Entry 9IV7 (X-ray diffraction, 2.50 A resolution); this record covers chains E and H of the 8 polymer chains in the assembly.

[Chain E]
Name: Carboxysome shell protein CcmK2
Source organism: Synechocystis sp. PCC 6803 substr. Kazusa
UniProt: P72761 (CCMK2_SYNY3); residues 1-103 here = UniProt positions 1-103
Chain sequence (103 residues; numbered 1 to 103; the number before each row is that of its first residue):
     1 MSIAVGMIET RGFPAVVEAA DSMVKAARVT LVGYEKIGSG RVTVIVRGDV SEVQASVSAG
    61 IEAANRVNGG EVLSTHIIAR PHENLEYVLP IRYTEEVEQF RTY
Not modelled in the structure: 1
Swiss-Prot annotation at these positions:
  - mutagenesis: Arg92 to Tyr103 (Alters hexamer layer packing)

[Chain H]
Name: Carboxysome shell protein CcmK1
Source organism: Synechocystis sp. PCC 6803 substr. Kazusa
UniProt: P72760 (CCMK1_SYNY3); residue numbers follow UniProt; this construct covers 1-111
Chain sequence (111 residues; row label = number of the first residue in the row):
     1 MSIAVGMIET LGFPAVVEAA DSMVKAARVT LVGYEKIGSG RVTVIVRGDV SEVQASVTAG
    61 IENIRRVNGG EVLSNHIIAR PHENLEYVLP IRYTEAVEQF REIVNPSIIR R
Not modelled in the structure: 1, 94-111
Swiss-Prot annotation at these positions:
  - mutagenesis: Arg92 to Arg111 (Alters hexamer layer packing)

[How chain E and chain H interact]
Contacting residue pairs - 61 pairs, chain E then chain H:
  Arg11(E) with Arg41(H), hydrogen bond (backbone-side chain)
  Gly12(E) with Glu9(H); Ile37(H); Arg41(H)
  Phe13(E) with Glu9(H), hydrogen bond (backbone-side chain); Glu35(H); Ile37(H); Thr43(H); Ile45(H), hydrophobic; Pro90(H)
  Pro14(E) with Glu9(H); Thr43(H); Ser74(H)
  Val17(E) with Met7(H), hydrophobic; Ile78(H), hydrophobic; Leu85(H); Leu89(H), hydrophobic
  Glu18(E) with His76(H), salt bridge; Ile78(H)
  Ala20(E) with Leu85(H)
  Asp21(E) with Ile78(H); Pro81(H); His82(H), hydrogen bond (side chain-backbone); Leu85(H)
  Val24(E) with His82(H); Asn84(H); Leu85(H), hydrophobic
  Lys25(E) with Arg80(H), hydrogen bond (side chain-backbone); His82(H)
  Thr30(E) with Asn84(H)
  Leu31(E) with Asn84(H), hydrogen bond (backbone-side chain); Leu85(H), hydrophobic; Val88(H)
  Gly33(E) with Val88(H)
  Tyr34(E) with Glu35(H), hydrogen bond; Ile37(H); Val88(H); Leu89(H), hydrophobic; Pro90(H)
  Lys36(E) with Glu35(H), salt bridge; Lys36(H), hydrogen bond (side chain-backbone)
  Gly38(E) with Ile37(H)
  Ser39(E) with Ile37(H); Ser39(H), hydrogen bond (backbone-side chain)
  Gly40(E) with Ile37(H), hydrogen bond (backbone-backbone); Gly38(H); Ser39(H)
  Val42(E) with Ile37(H), hydrophobic
  Val67(E) with Asn75(H); His76(H)
  Asn68(E) with Ser74(H); Asn75(H), hydrogen bond
  Gly69(E) with Leu73(H); Ser74(H)
  Glu96(E) with Tyr87(H)
  Val97(E) with Asn84(H); Val88(H), hydrophobic
  Gln99(E) with Tyr87(H)
  Phe100(E) with Glu83(H); Asn84(H); Tyr87(H), hydrophobic
Also at the interface, not in a pair above, chain E (31 interface residues in all): Val16, Val29, Val32, Arg41, Val44

[Overview]
Chain E and chain H form an interface of 31 and 25 residues respectively, with 10 hydrogen bonds and 2 salt
bridges. Among the polar pairs are Glu18(E)-His76(H), Lys36(E)-Glu35(H) and Arg11(E)-Arg41(H). From UniProt:
12 mutagenesis sites on chain E.
Here chain E is Carboxysome shell protein CcmK2 and chain H is Carboxysome shell protein CcmK1, both from
Synechocystis sp. PCC 6803 substr. Kazusa. Entry 9IV7 (Crystal structure of CcmS-CcmK1-CcmK2 complex from
Synechocystis sp. PCC 6803) was determined by X-ray diffraction, deposited together with 9IUR and 9IV3.
